PDB entry 6VWF | X-ray diffraction, 2.64 A resolution | chains A and B

# Chain A (and B)
Molecule: 4-trimethylaminobutyraldehyde dehydrogenase
From: Homo sapiens
Notes: EC 1.2.1.47, 1.2.1.3, 1.2.1.19; chain B of this document is another copy of the same molecule, construct and numbering; everything in this record applies to it too
Reference sequence: P49189 (AL9A1_HUMAN); residues 1-494 here = UniProt positions 1-494
Amino-acid sequence (494 residues; numbered 1 to 494; the number before each row is that of its first residue):
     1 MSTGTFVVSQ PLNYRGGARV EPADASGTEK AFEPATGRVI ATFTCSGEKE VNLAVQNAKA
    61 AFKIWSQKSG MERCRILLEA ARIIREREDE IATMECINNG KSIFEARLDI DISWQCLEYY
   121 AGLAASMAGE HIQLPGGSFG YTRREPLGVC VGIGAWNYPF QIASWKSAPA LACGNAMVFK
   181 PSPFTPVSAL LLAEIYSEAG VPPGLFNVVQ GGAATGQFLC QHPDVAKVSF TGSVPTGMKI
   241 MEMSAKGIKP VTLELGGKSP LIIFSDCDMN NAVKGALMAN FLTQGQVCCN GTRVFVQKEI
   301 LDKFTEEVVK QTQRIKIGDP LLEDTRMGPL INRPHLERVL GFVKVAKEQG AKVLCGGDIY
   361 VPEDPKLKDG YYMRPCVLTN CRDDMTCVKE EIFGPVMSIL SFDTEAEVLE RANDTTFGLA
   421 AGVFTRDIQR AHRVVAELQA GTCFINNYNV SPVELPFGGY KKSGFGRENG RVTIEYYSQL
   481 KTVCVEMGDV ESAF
Disordered / not traced: 134-135, 232-257, 449-464
Small-molecule neighbours: NAD (nicotinamide-adenine-dinucleotide): Ile153, Gly154, Trp156, Lys180, Pro181, Ser182, Pro183, Gly211, Gly212, Ala213, Gly216, Gln217, Phe230, Thr231
Curated features (UniProtKB/Swiss-Prot):
  - active site: Glu254 (Proton acceptor), Cys288 (Nucleophile)
  - binding site (NAD(+)): Lys180, Gly232 to Thr236, Glu391
  - site: Asn157 (Transition state stabilizer)
  - modified residue: Ser2 (N-acetylserine), Lys30 (N6-acetyllysine), Lys59 (N6-succinyllysine), Lys298 (N6-acetyllysine), Lys303 (N6-acetyllysine), Lys344 (N6-acetyllysine)
  - natural variant: Cys116 (C116S: In allele ALDH9A1*2)
What the authors report for this chain:
  - catalytic residues: Cys288
  - conformationally variable residues (order/disorder transition): Gly232 to Lys258

# Interface between chain A and chain B
Pairs across the interface (21):
  Met71(A) - Gln115(B)
  Arg75(A) - Arg85(B)
  Arg75(A) - Trp114(B)
  Arg75(A) - Glu118(B)  salt bridge
  Leu78(A) - Glu118(B)
  Arg85(A) - Arg75(B)
  Trp114(A) - Arg75(B)
  Gln115(A) - Met71(B)
  Glu118(A) - Arg75(B)  salt bridge
  Glu118(A) - Leu78(B)
  Tyr119(A) - Ser126(B)
  Leu123(A) - Arg467(B)
  Ser126(A) - Tyr119(B)
  Ser126(A) - Gly466(B)
  Ser126(A) - Arg467(B)  hydrogen bond
  Phe139(A) - His432(B)
  His432(A) - Phe139(B)
  Gly466(A) - Ser126(B)
  Arg467(A) - Ser126(B)
  Arg467(A) - Arg467(B)
  Met487(A) - Gln429(B)
Also at the interface, not in a pair above, chain A (17 interface residues in all): Ala128, Gln429
Also at the interface, not in a pair above, chain B (17 interface residues in all): Glu79, Ala128, Met487

# Summary
The chain A/chain B interface involves 17 residues from each chain; the contacts include 1 hydrogen bond and 2
salt bridges. Polar contacts include Arg75(A)-Glu118(B) and Ser126(A)-Arg467(B). Ligands of chain A: NAD.
UniProt lists active-site residues Glu254(A) and Cys288(A) and 7 NAD+-binding residues on chain A. From the
paper: the catalytic residue Cys288(A); conformational variability at Gly232(A).
Both chains are 4-trimethylaminobutyraldehyde dehydrogenase (Homo sapiens). Entry 6VWF (Structure of ALDH9A1
complexed with NAD+ in space group C222) was determined by X-ray diffraction (same publication as 6VR6).
